PDB entry 1ZAW | X-ray diffraction, 2.30 A resolution | chains A and U of the 7 polymer chains in the assembly

Chain A:
Molecule: 50S ribosomal protein L10
Source organism: Thermotoga maritima
UniProt: P29394 (RL10_THEMA); residues 1-179 here = UniProt positions 1-179
Amino-acid sequence (180 residues; numbered 0 to 179; the number before each row is that of its first residue; numbering starts at 0):
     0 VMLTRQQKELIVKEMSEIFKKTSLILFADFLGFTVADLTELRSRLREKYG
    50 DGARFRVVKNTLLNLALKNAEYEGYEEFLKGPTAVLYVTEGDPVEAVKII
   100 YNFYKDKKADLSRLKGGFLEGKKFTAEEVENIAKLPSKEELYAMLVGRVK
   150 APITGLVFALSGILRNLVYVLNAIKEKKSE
Unresolved in the structure: 178-179
Modified / non-standard residues: Mse-1 (selenomethionine; parent Met); Mse-14 (selenomethionine; parent Met); Mse-143 (selenomethionine; parent Met)
Sequence notes: cloning artifact (0); modified residue (1, 14, 143)

Chain U:
Molecule: 50S ribosomal protein L7/L12
Source organism: Thermotoga maritima
Notes: fragment: N-terminal domain
UniProt: P29396 (RL7_THEMA); residues 1-30 here = UniProt positions 1-30
Amino-acid sequence (30 residues; each row starts with the number of its first residue):
     1 MTIDEIIEAIEKLTVSELAELVKKLEDKFG
Modified / non-standard residues: Mse-1 (selenomethionine; parent Met)
Sequence notes: modified residue (1)

Interface between chain A and chain U:
Contacting residue pairs (9):
  Tyr-141(A) with Phe-29(U), hydrophobic
  Ala-142(A) with Gly-30(U)
  Val-145(A) with Leu-25(U); Glu-26(U)
  Val-148(A) with Leu-18(U); Val-22(U), hydrophobic
  Lys-149(A) with Val-22(U)
  Ile-152(A) with Leu-18(U), hydrophobic; Ala-19(U)
Also at the interface, not in a pair above, chain A (7 interface residues in all): Pro-151
Also at the interface, not in a pair above, chain U (9 interface residues in all): Val-15, Leu-21

Summary:
7 residues of chain A and 9 residues of chain U are in contact.
Here chain A is 50S ribosomal protein L10 and chain U is 50S ribosomal protein L7/L12, both from Thermotoga
maritima. Entry 1ZAW (Ribosomal Protein L10-L12(NTD) Complex, Space Group P212121, Form A) was determined by
X-ray diffraction (same publication as 1ZAV and 1ZAX).
